Entry 4QUY (X-ray diffraction, 2.80 A resolution); this record covers chains R and S of the 28 polymer chains in the assembly.

# Chain R
Name: Proteasome subunit alpha type-5
Organism: Saccharomyces cerevisiae
Notes: EC 3.4.25.1
Reference sequence: P32379 (PSA5_YEAST); residues -7 to 252 here correspond to UniProt positions 1-260 (UniProt number = residue number + 8)
Chain sequence (260 residues; row label = number of the first residue in the row; numbers below 1 keep their minus sign (Met-7 is residue -7)):
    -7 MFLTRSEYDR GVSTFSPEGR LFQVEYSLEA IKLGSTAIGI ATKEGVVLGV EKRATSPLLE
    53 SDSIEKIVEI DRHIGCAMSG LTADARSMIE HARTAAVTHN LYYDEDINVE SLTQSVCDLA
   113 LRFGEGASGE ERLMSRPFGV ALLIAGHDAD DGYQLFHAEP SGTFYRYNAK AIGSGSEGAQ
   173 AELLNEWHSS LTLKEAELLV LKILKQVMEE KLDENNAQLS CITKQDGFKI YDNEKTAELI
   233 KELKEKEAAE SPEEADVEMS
Unresolved in the structure: -7 to 0, 118-124, 243-252

# Chain S
Name: Proteasome subunit alpha type-6
Organism: Saccharomyces cerevisiae
Notes: EC 3.4.25.1
Reference sequence: P40302 (PSA6_YEAST); residues 0-233 here correspond to UniProt positions 1-234 (UniProt number = residue number + 1)
Chain sequence (234 residues; numbered 0 to 233; the number before each row is that of its first residue; numbering starts at 0):
     0 MFRNNYDGDT VTFSPTGRLF QVEYALEAIK QGSVTVGLRS NTHAVLVALK RNADELSSYQ
    60 KKIIKCDEHM GLSLAGLAPD ARVLSNYLRQ QCNYSSLVFN RKLAVERAGH LLCDKAQKNT
   120 QSYGGRPYGV GLLIIGYDKS GAHLLEFQPS GNVTELYGTA IGARSQGAKT YLERTLDTFI
   180 KIDGNPDELI KAGVEAISQS LRDESLTVDN LSIAIVGKDT PFTIYDGEAV AKYI
Unresolved in the structure: 0-2
Curated features (UniProtKB/Swiss-Prot):
  - modified residue: Ser13 (Phosphoserine)
  - cross-link: Lys190 (Glycyl lysine isopeptide (Lys-Gly) (interchain with G-Cter in ubiquitin))

# How chain R and chain S interact
Contacting residue pairs (44):
  Arg2(R) - Gly7(S)
  Gly3(R) - Gly7(S)
  Ser5(R) - Arg125(S)
  Thr6(R) - Gly7(S)
  Thr6(R) - Gln20(S)
  Phe7(R) - Gln20(S)  hydrogen bond (backbone-side chain)
  Phe7(R) - Tyr23(S)
  Phe7(R) - Leu76(S)  hydrophobic
  Phe7(R) - Arg125(S)
  Phe7(R) - Pro126(S)
  Phe7(R) - Gly128(S)
  Ser8(R) - Tyr23(S)
  Pro9(R) - Tyr23(S)  hydrophobic
  Pro9(R) - Glu26(S)
  Glu10(R) - Glu26(S)
  Glu10(R) - Gln30(S)
  Gly11(R) - Tyr23(S)
  Gly11(R) - Ala27(S)
  Leu13(R) - Arg125(S)
  Gln106(R) - Arg81(S)  hydrogen bond
  Asp110(R) - Arg81(S)  salt bridge
  Leu113(R) - Pro78(S)  hydrophobic
  Leu113(R) - Arg125(S)
  Ser153(R) - Pro78(S)
  Gly154(R) - Pro78(S)
  Thr155(R) - Gln59(S)
  Phe156(R) - Gln59(S)
  Tyr157(R) - Arg50(S)  hydrogen bond (side chain-backbone)
  Tyr157(R) - Ala52(S)
  Tyr157(R) - Ser57(S)
  Tyr157(R) - Gln59(S)
  Arg158(R) - Ser56(S)
  Arg158(R) - Ser57(S)  hydrogen bond (backbone-backbone)
  Tyr159(R) - Ala52(S)
  Tyr159(R) - Asp53(S)
  Tyr159(R) - Leu55(S)
  Tyr159(R) - Ser56(S)
  Asn160(R) - Leu55(S)  hydrogen bond (backbone-backbone)
  Ala161(R) - Leu55(S)
  Gln172(R) - Asp53(S)  hydrogen bond
  Gln172(R) - Leu55(S)
  Leu176(R) - Glu54(S)
  Leu176(R) - Leu55(S)  hydrophobic
  Trp179(R) - Leu55(S)  hydrophobic
Other interface residues (no listed pair), chain R (27 interface residues in all): Glu117, Leu175
Other interface residues (no listed pair), chain S (25 interface residues in all): Asp6, Ala24, Asn51, Asp79, Gly123

# Summary
The interface between chain R and chain S involves 27 residues on one side and 25 on the other, with 6
hydrogen bonds and 1 salt bridge. Polar pairs include Asp110(R)-Arg81(S), Phe7(R)-Gln20(S) and
Gln106(R)-Arg81(S).
Chain R is Proteasome subunit alpha type-5 and chain S is Proteasome subunit alpha type-6, both from
Saccharomyces cerevisiae; the structure, yCP beta5-A49S-mutant, was determined by X-ray diffraction (same
publication as 4QUX, 4QV0, 4QV1, 4QV3, 4QV4, 4QV5 and 42 further entries).
